6D8B - chains A and E of the 6 polymer chains in the assembly; structure by X-ray diffraction, 2.95 A resolution.

== Chain A (and E) ==
Protein: Hemagglutinin HA1 chain
Organism: Influenza A virus
Notes: chain E of this document is another copy of the same molecule, construct and numbering; everything in this record applies to it too
Reference sequence: A0A2I7YV81 (A0A2I7YV81_9INFA); residues 1-321 here correspond to UniProt positions 19-339 (UniProt number = residue number + 18)
Sequence (321 residues; row label = number of the first residue in the row):
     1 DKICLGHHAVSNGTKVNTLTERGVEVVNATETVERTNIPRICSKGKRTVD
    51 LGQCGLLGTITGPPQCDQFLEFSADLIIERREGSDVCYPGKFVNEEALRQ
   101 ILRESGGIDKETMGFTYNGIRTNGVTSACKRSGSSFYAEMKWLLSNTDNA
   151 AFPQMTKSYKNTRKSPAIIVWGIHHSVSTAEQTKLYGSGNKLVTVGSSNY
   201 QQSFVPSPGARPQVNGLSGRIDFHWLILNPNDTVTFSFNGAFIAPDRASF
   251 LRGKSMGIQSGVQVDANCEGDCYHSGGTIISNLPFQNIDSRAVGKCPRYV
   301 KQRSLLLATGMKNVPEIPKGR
Not modelled in the structure: 317-321
Disulfides: Cys42-Cys268, Cys54-Cys66, Cys87-Cys129, Cys272-Cys296
Glycans and other covalent adducts: N-acetylglucosamine (NAG) linked to Asn231
What the authors report for this chain:
  - post-translational modification sites: Asn231
  - specificity-determining residues: Leu217
  - mutagenesis - V177K/K184T/G219S: increased binding to human-type receptor

== Interface between chain A and chain E ==
Contacting residue pairs - 23 pairs, chain A then chain E:
  Gly90(A) - Gln201(E)
  Lys91(A) - Gln201(E)
  His175(A) - Gln201(E)
  Asn190(A) - Asn190(E)
  Ser207(A) - Leu192(E)
  Ser207(A) - Thr194(E)
  Ser207(A) - Ser203(E)
  Pro208(A) - Leu192(E)
  Pro208(A) - Thr194(E)  hydrogen bond (backbone-side chain)
  Gly209(A) - Ser237(E)
  Ala210(A) - Thr156(E)
  Ala210(A) - Thr235(E)
  Ala210(A) - Ser237(E)  hydrogen bond (backbone-side chain)
  Arg211(A) - Thr194(E)
  Arg211(A) - Thr235(E)
  Pro212(A) - Gly196(E)
  Pro212(A) - Ser197(E)
  Pro212(A) - Thr233(E)
  Pro212(A) - Thr235(E)
  Val214(A) - Ser198(E)
  Arg220(A) - Gln201(E)
  Ile221(A) - Gln201(E)
  Asp222(A) - Gln201(E)
Also at the interface, not in a pair above, chain E (13 interface residues in all): Asn199

== Overview ==
14 residues of chain A and 13 residues of chain E are in contact, with 2 hydrogen bonds. Among the polar pairs
are Pro208(A)-Thr194(E) and Ala210(A)-Ser237(E). N-acetylglucosamine is covalently linked to Asn231(A). From
the paper: V177K/K184T/G219S of chain A increase binding to human-type receptor; the specificity determinant
Leu217(A).
Chain A and chain E are both Hemagglutinin HA1 chain (Influenza A virus); the structure, The crystal structure
of hemagglutinin from A/Hong Kong/125/2017 H7N9 influenza virus, was determined by X-ray diffraction (same
publication as 6D7C, 6D7U and 6D8D).
